6LRS - chains C and D of the 12 polymer chains in the assembly; structure by electron microscopy, 3.37 A resolution.

# Chain C (and D)
Protein: Ribulose bisphosphate carboxylase large chain
From: Nostoc sp. (strain PCC 7120 / SAG 25.82 / UTEX 2576)
Notes: EC 4.1.1.39; chain D of this document is another copy of the same molecule, construct and numbering; everything in this record applies to it too
UniProt: P00879 (RBL_NOSS1); residues 1-476 here = UniProt positions 1-476
Chain sequence (476 residues; each row starts with the number of its first residue):
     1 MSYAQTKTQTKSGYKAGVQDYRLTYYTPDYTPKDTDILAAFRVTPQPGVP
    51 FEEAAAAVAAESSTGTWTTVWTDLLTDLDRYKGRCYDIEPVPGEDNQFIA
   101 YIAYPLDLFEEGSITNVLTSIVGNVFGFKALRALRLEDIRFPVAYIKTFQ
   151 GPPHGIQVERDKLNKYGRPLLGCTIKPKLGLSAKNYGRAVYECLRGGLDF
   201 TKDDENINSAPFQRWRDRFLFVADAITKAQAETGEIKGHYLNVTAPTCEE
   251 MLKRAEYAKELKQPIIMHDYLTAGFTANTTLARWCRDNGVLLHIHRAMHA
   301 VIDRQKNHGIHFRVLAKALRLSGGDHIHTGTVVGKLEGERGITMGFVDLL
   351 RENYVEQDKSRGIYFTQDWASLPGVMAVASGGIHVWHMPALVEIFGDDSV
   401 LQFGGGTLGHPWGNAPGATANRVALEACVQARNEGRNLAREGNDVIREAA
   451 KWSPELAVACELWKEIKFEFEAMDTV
Not modelled in the structure: 1-22, 436-476 (chain D: 1-21, 461-476)

# How chain C and chain D interact
Contacting residue pairs - 171 pairs, chain C then chain D:
  Ser62(C) - Asn206(D)  hydrogen bond (backbone-side chain)
  Ser63(C) - Lys178(D)
  Ser63(C) - Leu179(D)
  Trp67(C) - Gly405(D)
  Trp67(C) - Gly406(D)
  Trp67(C) - Thr407(D)
  Thr68(C) - Lys176(D)
  Thr68(C) - Thr407(D)
  Thr76(C) - Gly180(D)  hydrogen bond (side chain-backbone)
  Thr76(C) - Leu181(D)
  Leu78(C) - Leu179(D)
  Tyr81(C) - Leu179(D)
  Tyr81(C) - Gly180(D)
  Tyr81(C) - Phe212(D)
  Asp107(C) - Pro211(D)
  Asp107(C) - Phe212(D)
  Leu108(C) - Leu179(D)  hydrophobic
  Leu108(C) - Ala210(D)
  Phe109(C) - Ser209(D)
  Phe109(C) - Ala210(D)
  Phe109(C) - Pro211(D)
  Glu110(C) - Asn208(D)  hydrogen bond
  Glu110(C) - Ser209(D)
  Glu110(C) - Pro246(D)
  Glu110(C) - Arg254(D)  salt bridge
  Glu111(C) - Pro211(D)
  Glu111(C) - Arg214(D)  salt bridge
  Gly112(C) - Pro246(D)
  Ser113(C) - Pro246(D)
  Thr115(C) - Thr244(D)
  Thr115(C) - Ala245(D)  hydrogen bond (side chain-backbone)
  Thr115(C) - Thr272(D)
  Thr115(C) - Ala273(D)
  Asn116(C) - Glu205(D)
  Asn116(C) - Asn206(D)
  Asn116(C) - Asn208(D)
  Asn116(C) - Ser209(D)
  Leu118(C) - Thr272(D)
  Leu118(C) - Met298(D)
  Thr119(C) - Glu205(D)
  Thr119(C) - Asn206(D)
  Thr119(C) - Asp269(D)
  Thr119(C) - Thr272(D)
  Thr119(C) - Ala297(D)
  Ser120(C) - Asn206(D)  hydrogen bond
  Val122(C) - Met298(D)
  Val122(C) - Val301(D)
  Gly123(C) - Met298(D)  hydrogen bond (backbone-backbone)
  Asn124(C) - Glu205(D)
  Asn124(C) - His295(D)
  Phe126(C) - Ala300(D)
  Phe126(C) - Val301(D)  hydrophobic
  Phe126(C) - Arg304(D)  hydrogen bond (backbone-side chain)
  Gly127(C) - Ala300(D)
  Gly127(C) - Arg304(D)
  Phe128(C) - Arg304(D)  hydrogen bond (backbone-side chain)
  Lys129(C) - Arg304(D)
  Lys129(C) - Lys335(D)
  Leu131(C) - Arg304(D)  hydrogen bond (backbone-side chain)
  Arg132(C) - Gln305(D)  hydrogen bond (backbone-side chain)
  Ala133(C) - Gln305(D)
  Lys178(C) - Arg22(D)
  Lys178(C) - Thr64(D)
  Lys178(C) - Gly65(D)
  Lys178(C) - Thr72(D)  hydrogen bond
  Leu179(C) - Thr76(D)
  Leu179(C) - Leu108(D)  hydrophobic
  Gly180(C) - Thr76(D)  hydrogen bond (backbone-side chain)
  Gly180(C) - Asp77(D)
  Gly180(C) - Tyr81(D)
  Leu181(C) - Thr76(D)
  Asn185(C) - Thr76(D)
  Glu205(C) - Asn116(D)
  Glu205(C) - Thr119(D)
  Glu205(C) - Asn124(D)  hydrogen bond
  Asn206(C) - Ser63(D)
  Asn206(C) - Leu108(D)
  Asn206(C) - Asn116(D)
  Asn206(C) - Ser120(D)  hydrogen bond
  Asn208(C) - Glu110(D)
  Asn208(C) - Asn116(D)  hydrogen bond (backbone-side chain)
  Ser209(C) - Glu110(D)  hydrogen bond
  Ser209(C) - Glu111(D)
  Ala210(C) - Asp107(D)
  Ala210(C) - Leu108(D)
  Pro211(C) - Asp107(D)
  Pro211(C) - Phe109(D)
  Phe212(C) - Tyr81(D)
  Phe212(C) - Asp107(D)
  Arg214(C) - Glu111(D)  salt bridge
  Thr244(C) - Glu110(D)
  Thr244(C) - Thr115(D)
  Ala245(C) - Glu110(D)
  Ala245(C) - Thr115(D)  hydrogen bond (backbone-side chain)
  Ala245(C) - Thr276(D)
  Pro246(C) - Glu110(D)
  Pro246(C) - Gly112(D)
  Pro246(C) - Ser113(D)
  Pro246(C) - Phe275(D)
  Pro246(C) - Thr276(D)
  Pro246(C) - Thr279(D)  hydrogen bond (backbone-side chain)
  Thr247(C) - Thr279(D)
  Thr247(C) - Thr280(D)
  Cys248(C) - Cys248(D)  disulfide
  Cys248(C) - Thr276(D)
  Cys248(C) - Ala277(D)
  Cys248(C) - Thr280(D)
  Glu249(C) - Leu252(D)
  Glu249(C) - Thr280(D)
  Leu252(C) - Glu249(D)
  Arg254(C) - Glu110(D)  salt bridge
  Asp269(C) - Thr119(D)
  Thr272(C) - Thr115(D)
  Thr272(C) - Leu118(D)
  Thr272(C) - Thr119(D)
  Thr272(C) - Gly274(D)
  Thr272(C) - Phe275(D)  hydrogen bond (backbone-backbone)
  Ala273(C) - Thr115(D)
  Ala273(C) - Ala273(D)
  Ala273(C) - Gly274(D)
  Ala273(C) - Phe275(D)
  Ala273(C) - Thr276(D)  hydrogen bond (backbone-side chain)
  Gly274(C) - Ala273(D)
  Gly274(C) - Gly274(D)
  Phe275(C) - Thr272(D)
  Phe275(C) - Ala273(D)
  Thr276(C) - Ala245(D)
  Thr276(C) - Pro246(D)
  Thr276(C) - Thr247(D)
  Thr276(C) - Cys248(D)  hydrogen bond (backbone-side chain)
  Thr276(C) - Ala273(D)  hydrogen bond (side chain-backbone)
  Thr276(C) - Ala277(D)
  Ala277(C) - Thr276(D)
  Thr279(C) - Pro246(D)
  Thr279(C) - Thr247(D)
  Thr280(C) - Thr247(D)
  Thr280(C) - Cys248(D)  hydrogen bond (side chain-backbone)
  Arg283(C) - Thr247(D)
  His295(C) - Asn124(D)
  Ala297(C) - Thr119(D)
  Met298(C) - Val122(D)  hydrophobic
  Met298(C) - Gly123(D)
  His299(C) - Asn124(D)
  Ala300(C) - Phe126(D)
  Ala300(C) - Gly127(D)
  Ala300(C) - His308(D)  hydrogen bond (backbone-side chain)
  Val301(C) - Phe126(D)  hydrophobic
  Val301(C) - Ile302(D)  hydrophobic
  Val301(C) - His308(D)
  Val301(C) - Ile310(D)  hydrophobic
  Ile302(C) - Met298(D)  hydrophobic
  Ile302(C) - Val301(D)  hydrophobic
  Arg304(C) - Gly127(D)  hydrogen bond (side chain-backbone)
  Arg304(C) - Phe128(D)  hydrogen bond (side chain-backbone)
  Arg304(C) - Lys129(D)
  Arg304(C) - Leu131(D)
  Gln305(C) - Arg132(D)
  Gln305(C) - His308(D)
  His308(C) - Ala300(D)  hydrogen bond (side chain-backbone)
  His308(C) - Val301(D)
  His308(C) - Arg304(D)
  His308(C) - Gln305(D)
  Ile310(C) - Val301(D)  hydrophobic
  Gly334(C) - Lys129(D)  hydrogen bond (backbone-side chain)
  Ile383(C) - Trp67(D)  hydrophobic
  Thr407(C) - Thr68(D)  hydrogen bond
  Thr407(C) - Val70(D)
  Thr407(C) - Thr72(D)
  Leu408(C) - Val70(D)
  Leu408(C) - Trp71(D)  hydrophobic
  Gly409(C) - Val70(D)
Other interface residues (no listed pair), chain C (82 interface residues in all): Thr64, Leu75, Asp77, Arg296, Asp303, Gly309
Other interface residues (no listed pair), chain D (85 interface residues in all): Ser62, Ala133, Pro177, Arg283, His299, Gly309, Gly334, Leu408
Disulfides between the chains: Cys248(C)-Cys248(D)

# Summary
82 residues of chain C and 85 residues of chain D are in contact, with 1 disulfide bond, 29 hydrogen bonds and
4 salt bridges. Polar contacts include Glu110(C)-Arg254(D), Glu111(C)-Arg214(D) and Ser62(C)-Asn206(D).
Chain C and chain D are both Ribulose bisphosphate carboxylase large chain (Nostoc sp. (strain PCC 7120 / SAG
25.82 / UTEX 2576)); the structure, Cryo-EM structure of RbcL8-RbcS4 from Anabaena sp. PCC 7120, was
determined by electron microscopy (same publication as 6KKM and 6LRR).
